7N4K - chains C and E of the 5 polymer chains in the assembly; structure by X-ray diffraction, 1.85 A resolution.

[Chain C]
Name: Peptide from Polymerase acidic protein
UniProt: O89752 (PA_I97A1); residues 1-10 here correspond to UniProt positions 224-233 (UniProt number = residue number + 223)
Chain sequence (10 residues; numbered 1 to 10; the number before each row is that of its first residue):
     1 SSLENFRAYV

[Chain E]
Name: Fusion protein of T cell receptor beta, variable 29 and Human nkt tcr beta chain
Source organism: Mus musculus
UniProt: chimeric construct of A0A0G2LB96, K7N5M4: residues 1-107 from A0A0G2LB96 (A0A0G2LB96_MOUSE) positions 20-113 (offset varies); residues 111-253 from K7N5M4 positions 107-249 (UniProt number = residue number - 4)
Chain sequence (240 residues; numbered 1 to 253; 13 numbers in that range are skipped by the numbering (no residue carries them; nothing is unmodelled there); the number before each row is that of its first residue):
     1 DMKVTQMPRYLIKRMGENVLLECGQDMSHET
    39 MYWYRQDPGLGLQLIYISYDVDS
    66 NSEGDIP
    74 KGYRVSRK
    83 KREHFSLILDSAKTNQTSVYFCASSFGREQYFGPGTRLTVLEDLKNVFPP
   133 EVAVFEPSEAEISHTQKATLVCLATGFYPDHVELSWWVNGKEVHSGVCTD
   183 PQPLKEQPALNDSRYALSSRLRVSATFWQNPRNHFRCQVQFYGLSENDEW
   233 TQDRAKPVTQIVSAEAWGRAD
Differences from the reference sequence: linker (108-110); conflict L123 (Thr119 in K7N5M4)
Cystine bridges: C23-C104, C154-C219

[Interface between chain C and chain E]
Contacting residue pairs - 5 pairs, chain C then chain E:
  F6(C) with G109(E)
  R7(C) with G109(E), hydrogen bond (side chain-backbone); R110(E), hydrogen bond (side chain-backbone)
  A8(C) with F108(E)
  Y9(C) with E30(E)
Other interface residues (no listed pair), chain C (5 interface residues in all): V10
Other interface residues (no listed pair), chain E (6 interface residues in all): T31, Y57

[In short]
5 residues of chain C face 6 of chain E across their interface, with 2 hydrogen bonds. Polar pairs include
R7(C)-G109(E) and R7(C)-R110(E).
Chain C is Peptide from Polymerase acidic protein and chain E is Fusion protein of T cell receptor beta,
variable 29 and Human nkt tcr beta chain (Mus musculus); the structure, 6218 TCR in complex with H2-Db PA 224,
was determined by X-ray diffraction together with 7N5C, 7N5P and 7N5Q from the same study.
